9ATB - chains H and I of the 22 polymer chains in the assembly; structure by electron microscopy, 3.40 A resolution.

Chain H (and I):
Protein: Flagellin
From: Cupriavidus gilardii
Notes: chain I of this document is another copy of the same molecule, construct and numbering; everything in this record applies to it too
UniProtKB: A0A849B394 (A0A849B394_9BURK); the construct has insertions or renumbered stretches relative to UniProt, so the offset changes along the chain: 1-285 = UniProt 1-285; 287-397 = UniProt 286-396
Amino-acid sequence (397 residues; numbered 1 to 397; the number before each row is that of its first residue):
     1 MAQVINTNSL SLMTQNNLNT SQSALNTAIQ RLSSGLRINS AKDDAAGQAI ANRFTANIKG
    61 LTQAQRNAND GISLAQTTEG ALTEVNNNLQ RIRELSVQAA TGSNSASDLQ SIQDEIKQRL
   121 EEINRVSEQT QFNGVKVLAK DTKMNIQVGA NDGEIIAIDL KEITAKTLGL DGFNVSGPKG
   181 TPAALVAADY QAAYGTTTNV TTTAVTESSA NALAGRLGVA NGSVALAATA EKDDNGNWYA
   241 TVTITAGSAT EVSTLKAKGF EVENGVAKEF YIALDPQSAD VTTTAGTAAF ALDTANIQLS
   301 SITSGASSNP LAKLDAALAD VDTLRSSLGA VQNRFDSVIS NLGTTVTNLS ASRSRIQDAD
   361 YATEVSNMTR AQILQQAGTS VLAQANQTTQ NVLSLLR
Unresolved in the structure: 1, 397
Differences from the reference sequence: conflict K59 (Arg in A0A849B394), T196 (Ala in A0A849B394), N199 (Gln in A0A849B394), 21 further conflict positions vs the reference (A0A849B394) not listed; insertion (286)

How chain H and chain I interact:
Contacting residue pairs (22; chain H residue first):
  Q22(H) - A2(I)  hydrogen bond (side chain-backbone)
  N26(H) - L10(I)
  I29(H) - L10(I)  hydrophobic
  I29(H) - V381(I)  hydrophobic
  Q30(H) - M13(I)
  S33(H) - T14(I)
  S34(H) - N17(I)
  R66(H) - R37(I)
  N69(H) - R355(I)
  S73(H) - R355(I)  hydrogen bond
  E84(H) - S337(I)
  E84(H) - S340(I)  hydrogen bond
  E84(H) - N341(I)  hydrogen bond (side chain-backbone)
  Q118(H) - R334(I)  hydrogen bond
  R119(H) - N333(I)
  E121(H) - R334(I)
  E122(H) - R334(I)  salt bridge
  R125(H) - V338(I)
  V126(H) - N341(I)
  Q129(H) - E154(I)  hydrogen bond
  N133(H) - R53(I)  hydrogen bond
  Q375(H) - N391(I)  hydrogen bond
Also at the interface, not in a pair above, chain H (28 interface residues in all): L32, I72, Q76, T77, E115, Q131, F132, Q372, T379
Also at the interface, not in a pair above, chain I (26 interface residues in all): F54, N57, V148, A330, N348, S352, L374, Q384, L395

Overview:
28 residues of chain H and 26 residues of chain I are in contact, with 8 hydrogen bonds and 1 salt bridge.
Polar contacts include E122(H)-R334(I), Q22(H)-A2(I) and S73(H)-R355(I).
Both chains are Flagellin (Cupriavidus gilardii). Entry 9ATB (cryo-EM of Cupriavidus gilardii flagellum) was
determined by electron microscopy (same publication as 9ATL).
